3GP5 - chain A; structure by X-ray diffraction, 2.25 A resolution.

Chain A:
Name: 2,3-bisphosphoglycerate-dependent phosphoglycerate mutase
Source organism: Burkholderia pseudomallei
Notes: EC 5.4.2.1
Reference sequence: Q63XU7 (GPMA_BURPS); numbering as in UniProt (aligned over 1-249)
Chain sequence (257 residues; each row starts with the number of its first residue; numbers below 1 keep their minus sign (Met-7 is residue -7)):
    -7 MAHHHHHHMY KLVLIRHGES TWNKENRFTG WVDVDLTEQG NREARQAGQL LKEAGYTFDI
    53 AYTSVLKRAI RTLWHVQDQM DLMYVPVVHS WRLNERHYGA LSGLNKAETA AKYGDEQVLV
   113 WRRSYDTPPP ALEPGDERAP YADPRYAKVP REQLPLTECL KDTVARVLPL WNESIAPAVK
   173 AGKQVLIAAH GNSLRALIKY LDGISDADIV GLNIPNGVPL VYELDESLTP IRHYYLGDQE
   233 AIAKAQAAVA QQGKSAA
Unresolved in the structure: -7 to 0, 249
Differences from the reference sequence: expression tag (-7 to 0)
Ion coordination: vanadate ion: His9 (together with 3-phosphoglyceric acid)
Ligand contacts:
  - 3-phosphoglyceric acid (3PG): Arg8, His9, Arg19, Phe20, Thr21, Gly22, Glu87, Arg88, Tyr90, Lys98, Arg114, Arg115, Asn184, Val241
  - PG6 (1-(2-methoxy-ethoxy)-2-{2-[2-(2-methoxy-ethoxy]-ethoxy}-ethane): Ile190, Asp194, Ile196, Asp200, Gly203, Leu204, Leu212, Tyr214, His225, Tyr227
UniProt features mapped onto this chain:
  - active site: His9 (Tele-phosphohistidine intermediate), Glu87 (Proton donor/acceptor)
  - binding site (substrate): Arg8 to Asn15, Thr21, Gly22, Arg60, Glu87 to Tyr90, Lys98, Arg114, Arg115, Gly183, Asn184
  - site: His182 (Transition state stabilizer)
From the paper describing this entry:
  - binding site for vanadate ion: Arg8, His9, Asn15, Arg60, Glu87, His182, Gly183
  - catalytic residues: His9
  - binding site for 3-phosphoglyceric acid: Arg114, Arg115

In short:
Ligands of chain A: compound PG6 and 3-phosphoglyceric acid. From UniProt: active-site residues His9 and Glu87
and 20 substrate-binding residues. From the paper: the catalytic residue His9; a binding site for vanadate ion
at Arg8, His9 and Asn15 among others.
Chain A is 2,3-bisphosphoglycerate-dependent phosphoglycerate mutase (Burkholderia pseudomallei); the
structure, Crystal structure of phosphoglyceromutase from Burkholderia pseudomallei with 3-phosphoglyceric
acid and vanadate, was determined by X-ray diffraction, deposited together with 3LNT, 3GW8, 3GP3, 3FDZ and
3EZN.
